Entry 9ISN (electron microscopy, 2.97 A resolution); this record covers chains A and C of the 7 polymer chains in the assembly.

[Chain A]
Name: DNA-directed RNA polymerase subunit alpha
From: Streptomyces coelicolor A3(2)
Notes: EC 2.7.7.6
UniProtKB: A0A6G2M9E1 (A0A6G2M9E1_9ACTN); numbering as in UniProt (aligned over 1-340)
Sequence (340 residues; each row starts with the number of its first residue):
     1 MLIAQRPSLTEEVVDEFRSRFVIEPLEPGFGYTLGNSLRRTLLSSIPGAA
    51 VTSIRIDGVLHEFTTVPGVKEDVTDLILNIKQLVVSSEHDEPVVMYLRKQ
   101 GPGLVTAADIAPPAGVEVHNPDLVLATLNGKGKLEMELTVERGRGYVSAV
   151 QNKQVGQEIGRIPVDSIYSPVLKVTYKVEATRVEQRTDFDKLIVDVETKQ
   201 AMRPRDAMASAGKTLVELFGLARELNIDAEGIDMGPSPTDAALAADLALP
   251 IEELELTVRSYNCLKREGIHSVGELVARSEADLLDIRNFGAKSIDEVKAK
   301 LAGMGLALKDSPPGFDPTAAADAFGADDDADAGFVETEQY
Not modelled in the structure: 1, 228-340

[Chain C]
Name: DNA-directed RNA polymerase subunit beta
From: Streptomyces coelicolor A3(2)
Notes: EC 2.7.7.6
UniProtKB: Q9L0L0 (RPOB_STRCO); numbering as in UniProt (aligned over 1-1161)
Sequence (1161 residues; numbered 1 to 1161; the number before each row is that of its first residue):
     1 MAASRNASTANTNNAASTAPLRISFAKIKEPLEVPNLLALQTESFDWLLG
    51 NDAWKARVESALESGQDVPTKSGLEEIFEEISPIEDFSGSMSLTFRDHRF
   101 EPPKNSIDECKDRDFTYAAPLFVTAEFTNNETGEIKSQTVFMGDFPLMTN
   151 KGTFVINGTERVVVSQLVRSPGVYFDSSIDKTSDKDIFSAKIIPSRGAWL
   201 EMEIDKRDMVGVRIDRKRKQSVTVLLKALGWTTEQILEEFGEYESMRATL
   251 EKDHTQGQDDALLDIYRKLRPGEPPTREAAQTLLENLYFNPKRYDLAKVG
   301 RYKVNKKLGADEPLDAGVLTTDDVIATIKYLVKLHAGETETVGESGREIV
   351 VETDDIDHFGNRRIRNVGELIQNQVRTGLARMERVVRERMTTQDVEAITP
   401 QTLINIRPVVASIKEFFGTSQLSQFMDQNNPLSGLTHKRRLNALGPGGLS
   451 RERAGFEVRDVHPSHYGRMCPIETPEGPNIGLIGSLASYGRINPFGFIET
   501 PYRKVVEGQVTDDVDYLTADEEDRFVIAQANAALGDDMRFAEARVLVRRR
   551 GGEVDYVPGDDVDYMDVSPRQMVSVATAMIPFLEHDDANRALMGANMMRQ
   601 AVPLIKSESPLVGTGMEYRSAADAGDVVKAEKAGVVQEVSADYITTTNDD
   651 GTYITYRLAKFSRSNQGTSVNQKVIVAEGDRIIEGQVLADGPATENGEMA
   701 LGKNLLVAFMPWEGHNYEDAIILSQRLVQDDVLSSIHIEEHEVDARDTKL
   751 GPEEITRDIPNVSEEVLADLDERGIIRIGAEVVAGDILVGKVTPKGETEL
   801 TPEERLLRAIFGEKAREVRDTSLKVPHGEIGKVIGVRVFDREEGDELPPG
   851 VNQLVRVYVAQKRKITDGDKLAGRHGNKGVISKINPIEDMPFLEDGTPVD
   901 IILNPLAVPSRMNPGQVLEIHLGWLASRGWDVSGLAEEWAQRLQVIGADK
   951 VEPGTNVATPVFDGAREDELAGLLQHTIPNRDGERMVLPSGKARLFDGRS
  1001 GEPFPEPISVGYMYILKLHHLVDDKLHARSTGPYSMITQQPLGGKAQFGG
  1051 QRFGEMEVWALEAYGAAYALQELLTIKSDDVTGRVKVYEAIVKGENIPEP
  1101 GIPESFKVLIKEMQSLCLNVEVLSSDGMSIEMRDTDEDVFRAAEELGIDL
  1151 SRREPSSVEEV
Not modelled in the structure: 1-15, 1132-1161

[Chain A / chain C interface]
Pairs across the interface (68):
  R18(A) - R981(C)
  Y32(A) - F996(C)  hydrophobic
  Y32(A) - G1001(C)
  Y32(A) - E1002(C)
  Y32(A) - P1003(C)
  N36(A) - F892(C)
  N36(A) - D997(C)
  N36(A) - G998(C)
  N36(A) - S1000(C)
  N36(A) - G1001(C)
  R39(A) - F892(C)
  R39(A) - G896(C)  hydrogen bond (side chain-backbone)
  R40(A) - E888(C)
  R40(A) - D889(C)  salt bridge
  R40(A) - G998(C)  hydrogen bond (side chain-backbone)
  R40(A) - R999(C)
  S44(A) - E888(C)
  L60(A) - I778(C)
  L60(A) - G779(C)
  H61(A) - I778(C)
  H61(A) - G779(C)
  H61(A) - K832(C)
  H61(A) - V833(C)
  E62(A) - K832(C)  salt bridge
  F63(A) - F661(C)
  F63(A) - I736(C)  hydrophobic
  F63(A) - K832(C)
  F63(A) - I834(C)  hydrophobic
  F63(A) - A860(C)  hydrophobic
  T65(A) - A641(C)
  T65(A) - D642(C)  hydrogen bond
  G68(A) - S640(C)
  V69(A) - S640(C)
  V69(A) - A641(C)  hydrogen bond (backbone-backbone)
  K70(A) - V639(C)
  K70(A) - A641(C)
  K70(A) - V676(C)
  K70(A) - A677(C)
  D72(A) - K660(C)
  D72(A) - N671(C)  hydrogen bond
  D72(A) - K673(C)  salt bridge
  T74(A) - I605(C)
  T74(A) - F661(C)
  L78(A) - I605(C)  hydrophobic
  K81(A) - Q729(C)
  K81(A) - D730(C)
  N129(A) - E638(C)
  N129(A) - V639(C)
  N129(A) - E678(C)
  K131(A) - E638(C)  salt bridge
  Y146(A) - V728(C)
  Y146(A) - Q729(C)
  Y146(A) - K864(C)
  S148(A) - K864(C)  hydrogen bond
  K153(A) - E781(C)  salt bridge
  K153(A) - K832(C)
  I159(A) - G779(C)
  I159(A) - A780(C)  hydrophobic
  D165(A) - Q729(C)
  D165(A) - D731(C)
  K173(A) - D895(C)  salt bridge
  K173(A) - R981(C)
  T175(A) - E894(C)  hydrogen bond (side chain-backbone)
  T175(A) - D895(C)
  T175(A) - G896(C)
  Y176(A) - F892(C)
  Y176(A) - F996(C)
  Y176(A) - G1001(C)  hydrogen bond (side chain-backbone)
Also at the interface, not in a pair above, chain A (35 interface residues in all): T33, L43, T64, E71, L128, V174, E197
Also at the interface, not in a pair above, chain C (51 interface residues in all): K606, Y643, Q672, V674, Q725, Q861, K862, T897, P898

[Overview]
35 residues of chain A and 51 residues of chain C are in contact; the contacts include 8 hydrogen bonds and 6
salt bridges. Polar pairs include R40(A)-D889(C), E62(A)-K832(C) and D72(A)-K673(C).
Here chain A is DNA-directed RNA polymerase subunit alpha and chain C is DNA-directed RNA polymerase subunit
beta, both from Streptomyces coelicolor A3(2). Entry 9ISN (Cryo-EM structure of Streptomyces coelicolor sigma
factor shbA transcription initiation complex) was determined by electron microscopy (same publication as
9M84).
